Entry 2NZU (X-ray diffraction, 2.50 A resolution); this record covers chains G and L.

# Chain G
Name: Catabolite control protein
From: Bacillus megaterium
Reference sequence: P46828 (CCPA_BACME); numbering as in UniProt (aligned over 53-332)
Amino-acid sequence (280 residues; row label = number of the first residue in the row):
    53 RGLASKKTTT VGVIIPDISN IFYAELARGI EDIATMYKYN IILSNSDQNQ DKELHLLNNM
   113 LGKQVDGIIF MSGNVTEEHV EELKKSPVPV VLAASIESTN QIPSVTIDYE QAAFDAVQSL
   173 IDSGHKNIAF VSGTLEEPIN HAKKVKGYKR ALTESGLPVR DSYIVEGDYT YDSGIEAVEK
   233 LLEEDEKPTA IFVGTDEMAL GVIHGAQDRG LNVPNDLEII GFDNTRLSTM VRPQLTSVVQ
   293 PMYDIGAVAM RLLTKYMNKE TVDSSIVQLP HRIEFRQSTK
Disordered / not traced: 53-57
Small-molecule neighbours: 6-O-phosphono-beta-D-glucopyranose (BG6): Asn72, Ile73, Phe74, Tyr75, Glu189, Lys196, Tyr221, Thr247, Asp248, Glu249, Phe274, Asp275, Thr277, Leu279

# Chain L
Name: Phosphocarrier protein HPr
From: Bacillus megaterium
Reference sequence: O69250 (PTHP_BACME); residues 1-88 here = UniProt positions 1-88
Amino-acid sequence (88 residues; numbered 1 to 88; the number before each row is that of its first residue):
     1 MAQKTFTVTA DSGIHARPAT TLVQAASKFD SDINLEFNGK TVNLKSIMGV MSLGIQKGAT
    61 ITISAEGSDE ADALAALEDT MSKEGLGE
Disordered / not traced: 1
Differences from the reference sequence: modified residue (46)
Modified positions: Ser46 (phosphoserine; SEP)
Curated features (UniProtKB/Swiss-Prot):
  - active site: His15 (Pros-phosphohistidine intermediate)
  - modified residue (Phosphoserine): Ser12, Ser46

# How chain G and chain L interact
Residue-residue contacts (22; chain G residue first):
  Arg80(G) - Arg17(L)
  Asp84(G) - Arg17(L)
  Ile85(G) - Ile47(L)  hydrophobic
  Met88(G) - Val23(L)  hydrophobic
  Met88(G) - Gln24(L)  hydrogen bond
  Tyr295(G) - Ala16(L)  hydrophobic
  Tyr295(G) - Arg17(L)
  Tyr295(G) - Thr20(L)  hydrogen bond
  Tyr295(G) - Met51(L)  hydrophobic
  Asp296(G) - His15(L)  salt bridge
  Asp296(G) - Ala16(L)  hydrogen bond (side chain-backbone)
  Asp296(G) - Met51(L)
  Ala299(G) - Met51(L)  hydrophobic
  Val300(G) - Met48(L)  hydrophobic
  Val300(G) - Met51(L)  hydrophobic
  Arg303(G) - Ser46(L)
  Arg303(G) - Met48(L)
  Lys307(G) - Ser46(L)
  Lys307(G) - Met48(L)
  Pro322(G) - Met51(L)
  Pro322(G) - Ser52(L)
  Arg324(G) - Gln56(L)
Also at the interface, not in a pair above, chain G (15 interface residues in all): Leu304, Val319, Leu321
Also at the interface, not in a pair above, chain L (15 interface residues in all): Asp11, Leu53, Gly54

# Overview
The chain G/chain L interface involves 15 residues from each chain; the contacts include 3 hydrogen bonds and
1 salt bridge. Among the polar pairs are Asp296(G)-His15(L), Met88(G)-Gln24(L) and Tyr295(G)-Thr20(L). Bound
to chain G: 6-O-phosphono-beta-D-glucopyranose. From UniProt: active-site residue His15(L) on chain L.
Here chain G is Catabolite control protein and chain L is Phosphocarrier protein HPr, both from Bacillus
megaterium. Entry 2NZU (Structural mechanism for the fine-tuning of CcpA function by the small molecule
effectors G6P and FBP) was determined by X-ray diffraction together with 2NZV and 2OEN from the same study.
